Entry 4YR2 (X-ray diffraction, 1.95 A resolution); this record covers chains A and T of the 3 polymer chains in the assembly.

== Chain A ==
Name: DNA polymerase eta
Organism: Homo sapiens
Notes: EC 2.7.7.7
UniProtKB: Q9Y253 (POLH_HUMAN); residues 1-432 here = UniProt positions 1-432
Amino-acid sequence (435 residues; each row starts with the number of its first residue; numbers below 1 keep their minus sign (Gly-2 is residue -2)):
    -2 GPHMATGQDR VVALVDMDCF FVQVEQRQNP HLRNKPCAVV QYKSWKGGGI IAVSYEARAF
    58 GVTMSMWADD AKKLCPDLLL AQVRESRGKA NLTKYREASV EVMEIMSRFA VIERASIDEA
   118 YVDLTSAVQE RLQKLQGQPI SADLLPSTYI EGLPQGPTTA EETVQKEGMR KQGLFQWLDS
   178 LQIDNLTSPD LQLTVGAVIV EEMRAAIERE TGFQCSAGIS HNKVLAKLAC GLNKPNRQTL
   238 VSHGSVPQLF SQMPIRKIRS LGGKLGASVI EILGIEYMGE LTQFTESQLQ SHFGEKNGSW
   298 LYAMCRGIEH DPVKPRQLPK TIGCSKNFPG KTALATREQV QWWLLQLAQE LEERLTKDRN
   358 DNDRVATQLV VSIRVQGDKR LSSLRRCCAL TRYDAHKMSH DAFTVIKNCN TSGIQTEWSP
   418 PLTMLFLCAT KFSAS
Unresolved in the structure: 154-159, 375-377, 410-412
Sequence notes: expression tag (-2 to 0); engineered mutation Met61 (Arg in Q9Y253)
Swiss-Prot annotation at these positions:
  - binding site (Mg(2+)): Asp13, Met14, Asp115, Glu116
  - binding site (Mn(2+)): Asp13, Met14, Asp115, Glu116
  - natural variant: Val37 (deletion: In XPV), Leu75 (deletion: In XPV), Arg93 (R93P: In XPV), Arg111 (R111H: In XPV), Thr122 (T122P: In XPV), Gly153 (G153D: In a breast cancer sample), Thr191 (T191P: In XPV), Gly263 (G263V: In XPV), Val266 (V266D: In XPV), Gly295 (G295R: In XPV), Arg361 (R361S: In XPV)
  - mutagenesis: Tyr52 (Y52A/F: Reduces DNA polymerase activity; Y52E: Reduces DNA polymerase activity. Increases fidelity of replication and reduces translesion bypass), Ser62 (S62G: Increased DNA polymerase activity and translesion bypass compared to wild-type), Ala68 (A68S/V: Severe reduction in thymine dimer translesion bypass), Asn324 to Pro326 (Reduces binding to chromatin and to monoubiquitinated PCNA. Abolishes binding to monoubiquitinated PCNA; when associated with 705-E--H-713 Del)
Bound ions: Ca2+ site 1: Asp13, Met14, Asp115 (together with 2'-deoxyadenosine 5'-triphosphate); Ca2+ site 2: Asp13, Asp115, Glu116 (together with 2'-deoxyadenosine 5'-triphosphate) (shared with 1 residue of chain P)
Ligand contacts: 2'-deoxyadenosine 5'-triphosphate (DTP): Asp13, Met14, Asp15, Cys16, Phe17, Phe18, Ile48, Ala49, Tyr52, Arg55, Met61, Ile114, Asp115, Glu116, Lys231
From the paper describing this entry:
  - binding site for the 12-nt DNA strand (chain T): Gln38
  - mutagenesis - R61M: decreased catalytic activity on dCTP incorporation opposite 8-oxoG
  - mutagenesis - R61M: decreased catalytic activity on dCTP insertion opposite G
  - mutagenesis - R61M: decreased catalytic activity on dCTP insertion opposite unmodified G
  - mutagenesis - R61M: decreased catalytic activity on dATP insertion post-8-oxoG

== Chain T ==
Molecule: 12-nt DNA strand
Sequence (12 nucleotides; each row starts with the number of its first residue):
     1 CATGATGACG CT
Unresolved in the structure: 1
Modified positions: 8OG (8-oxo-2'-deoxy-guanosine-5'-monophosphate) at position 4
Ligand contacts: 2'-deoxyadenosine 5'-triphosphate (DTP): DT3, 8OG_4, DA5

== Interface between chain A and chain T ==
Pairs across the interface - 36 pairs, chain A then chain T:
  Gln38(A) - 8OG_4(T)  hydrogen bond to the sugar
  Gln38(A) - DA5(T)  sugar contact
  Tyr39(A) - 8OG_4(T)  phosphate contact
  Tyr39(A) - DA5(T)  hydrogen bond to the phosphate
  Trp42(A) - DA2(T)  stacking on the base
  Gly46(A) - DT3(T)  base contact
  Ile47(A) - DT3(T)  base contact
  Met61(A) - DT3(T)  base contact
  Ser62(A) - DT3(T)  base contact
  Trp64(A) - DA2(T)  phosphate contact
  Trp64(A) - DT3(T)  phosphate contact
  Lys86(A) - DT6(T)  salt bridge to the phosphate
  Arg93(A) - DT6(T)  salt bridge to the phosphate
  Arg93(A) - DG7(T)  salt bridge to the phosphate
  Lys311(A) - DC9(T)  salt bridge to the phosphate
  Arg313(A) - DA8(T)  sugar contact
  Arg313(A) - DC9(T)  salt bridge to the phosphate
  Pro316(A) - DA8(T)  phosphate contact
  Lys317(A) - DA8(T)  hydrogen bond to the phosphate
  Lys317(A) - DC9(T)  salt bridge to the phosphate
  Thr318(A) - DG7(T)  sugar contact
  Thr318(A) - DA8(T)  hydrogen bond to the phosphate
  Ile319(A) - DG7(T)  phosphate contact
  Gly320(A) - DT6(T)  sugar contact
  Gly320(A) - DG7(T)  hydrogen bond to the phosphate
  Cys321(A) - DT6(T)  phosphate contact
  Ser322(A) - DA5(T)  sugar contact
  Ser322(A) - DT6(T)  hydrogen bond to the phosphate
  Lys323(A) - DA5(T)  salt bridge to the phosphate
  Asn324(A) - 8OG_4(T)  sugar contact
  Asn324(A) - DA5(T)  hydrogen bond to the phosphate
  Pro326(A) - DA2(T)  base contact
  Pro326(A) - 8OG_4(T)  phosphate contact
  Thr329(A) - DA2(T)  base contact
  Arg351(A) - DT6(T)  salt bridge to the phosphate
  Arg351(A) - DG7(T)  salt bridge to the phosphate
Interface residues without a listed pair, chain A (31 interface residues in all): Ile48, Ala87, Leu89, Arg111, Gly327, Glu347, Met421

== Overview ==
The interface between chain A and chain T involves 31 residues on one side and 8 on the other; the contacts
include 7 hydrogen bonds, 9 salt bridges and 1 aromatic stacking contact. Polar contacts include
Gln38(A)-8OG_4(T), Tyr39(A)-DA5(T) and Lys317(A)-DA8(T). The paper reports a binding site for the 12-nt DNA
strand (chain T) at Gln38(A); R61M of chain A reduces catalytic activity on dCTP incorporation opposite
8-oxoG.
Chain A is DNA polymerase eta (Homo sapiens) and chain T is a 12-nt DNA strand; the structure, Mutant Human
DNA Polymerase Eta R61M Inserting dATP Opposite an 8-Oxoguanine Lesion, was determined by X-ray diffraction
(same publication as 4YP3, 4YQW, 4YR0 and 4YR3).
